Entry 9CZ1 (electron microscopy, 3.50 A resolution); this record covers chains XB and XC of the 24 polymer chains in the assembly.

[Chain XB]
Molecule: Modulator of FtsH protease HflC
Source organism: Escherichia coli
UniProtKB: A0A376L393 (A0A376L393_ECOLX); residues 1-334 here correspond to UniProt positions 21-354 (UniProt number = residue number + 20)
Amino-acid sequence (334 residues; each row starts with the number of its first residue):
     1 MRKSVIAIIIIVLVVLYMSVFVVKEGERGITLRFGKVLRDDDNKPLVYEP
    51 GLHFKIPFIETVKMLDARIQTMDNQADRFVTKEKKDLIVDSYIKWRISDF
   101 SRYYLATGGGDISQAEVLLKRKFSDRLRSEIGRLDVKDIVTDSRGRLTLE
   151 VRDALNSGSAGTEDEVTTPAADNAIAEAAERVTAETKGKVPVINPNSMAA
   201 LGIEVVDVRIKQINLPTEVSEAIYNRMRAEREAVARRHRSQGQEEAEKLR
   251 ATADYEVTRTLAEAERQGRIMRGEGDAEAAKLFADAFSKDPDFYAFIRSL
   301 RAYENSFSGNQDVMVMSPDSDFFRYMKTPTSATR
Disordered / not traced: 1-216, 330-334

[Chain XC]
Molecule: Modulator of FtsH protease HflK
Source organism: Escherichia coli
UniProtKB: C3SG32 (C3SG32_ECOLX); numbering as in UniProt (aligned over 1-419)
Amino-acid sequence (419 residues; row label = number of the first residue in the row):
     1 MAWNQPGNNGQDRDPWGSSKPGGNSEGNGNKGGRDQGPPDLDDIFRKLSK
    51 KLGGLGGGKGTGSGGGSSSQGPRPQLGGRVVTIAAAAIVIIWAASGFYTI
   101 KEAERGVVTRFGKFSHLVEPGLNWKPTFIDEVKPVNVEAVRELAASGVML
   151 TSDENVVRVEMNVQYRVTNPEKYLYSVTSPDDSLRQATDSALRGVIGKYT
   201 MDRILTEGRTVIRSDTQRELEETIRPYDMGITLLDVNFQAARPPEEVKAA
   251 FDDAIAARENEQQYIREAEAYTNEVQPRANGQAQRILEEARAYKAQTILE
   301 AQGEVARFAKLLPEYKAAPEITRERLYIETMEKVLGNTRKVLVNDKGGNL
   351 MVLPLDQMLKGGNAPAAKSDNGASNLLRLPPASSSTTSGASNTSSTSQGD
   401 IMDQRRANAQRNDYQRQGE
Disordered / not traced: 1-245, 356-419

[Interface between chain XB and chain XC]
Residue-residue contacts (71):
  Glu-218(XB) / Asp-252(XC)
  Ala-222(XB) / Glu-259(XC)
  Ile-223(XB) / Glu-259(XC)
  Arg-226(XB) / Glu-259(XC)  salt bridge
  Ala-229(XB) / Gln-263(XC)
  Ala-233(XB) / Ala-270(XC)  hydrophobic
  Arg-236(XB) / Glu-267(XC)  salt bridge
  Ser-240(XB) / Glu-274(XC)  hydrogen bond (side chain-backbone)
  Ser-240(XB) / Pro-277(XC)
  Glu-244(XB) / Pro-277(XC)
  Glu-244(XB) / Asn-280(XC)  hydrogen bond
  Glu-244(XB) / Gly-281(XC)
  Glu-247(XB) / Gly-281(XC)
  Glu-247(XB) / Arg-285(XC)  salt bridge
  Lys-248(XB) / Gln-284(XC)
  Arg-250(XB) / Arg-285(XC)
  Ala-251(XB) / Arg-285(XC)
  Ala-251(XB) / Glu-288(XC)
  Thr-252(XB) / Glu-288(XC)
  Asp-254(XB) / Arg-285(XC)  salt bridge
  Tyr-255(XB) / Glu-288(XC)
  Tyr-255(XB) / Arg-291(XC)
  Tyr-255(XB) / Ala-292(XC)
  Thr-258(XB) / Ala-292(XC)
  Thr-258(XB) / Gln-296(XC)
  Ala-262(XB) / Leu-299(XC)  hydrophobic
  Glu-263(XB) / Leu-299(XC)
  Glu-265(XB) / Glu-300(XC)
  Arg-266(XB) / Leu-299(XC)
  Arg-266(XB) / Gln-302(XC)
  Arg-266(XB) / Gly-303(XC)
  Arg-269(XB) / Glu-300(XC)  salt bridge
  Arg-269(XB) / Gly-303(XC)
  Arg-269(XB) / Glu-304(XC)  salt bridge
  Arg-269(XB) / Arg-307(XC)
  Ile-270(XB) / Ala-306(XC)  hydrophobic
  Gly-273(XB) / Arg-307(XC)
  Glu-274(XB) / Lys-310(XC)  salt bridge
  Asp-276(XB) / Arg-307(XC)  salt bridge
  Ala-277(XB) / Glu-314(XC)
  Ala-280(XB) / Glu-314(XC)
  Ala-280(XB) / Arg-325(XC)
  Lys-281(XB) / Glu-314(XC)  hydrogen bond (backbone-side chain)
  Phe-283(XB) / Arg-325(XC)
  Ala-284(XB) / Ala-318(XC)  hydrophobic
  Ala-284(XB) / Ile-321(XC)  hydrophobic
  Phe-287(XB) / Ile-321(XC)
  Pro-291(XB) / Ile-321(XC)  hydrophobic
  Tyr-294(XB) / Arg-325(XC)
  Arg-298(XB) / Ile-328(XC)
  Arg-298(XB) / Glu-329(XC)
  Arg-298(XB) / Glu-332(XC)  salt bridge
  Ala-302(XB) / Ile-328(XC)  hydrophobic
  Ala-302(XB) / Glu-332(XC)
  Asn-305(XB) / Glu-332(XC)  hydrogen bond
  Ser-306(XB) / Glu-332(XC)
  Ser-306(XB) / Leu-335(XC)
  Ser-306(XB) / Gly-336(XC)
  Ser-306(XB) / Lys-340(XC)  hydrogen bond (backbone-side chain)
  Phe-307(XB) / Lys-340(XC)
  Phe-307(XB) / Leu-342(XC)  hydrophobic
  Gln-311(XB) / Arg-339(XC)
  Asp-312(XB) / Arg-339(XC)
  Asp-312(XB) / Lys-340(XC)  salt bridge
  Val-313(XB) / Lys-340(XC)  hydrogen bond (backbone-backbone)
  Val-313(XB) / Val-341(XC)
  Met-314(XB) / Val-341(XC)
  Met-314(XB) / Leu-342(XC)  hydrophobic
  Val-315(XB) / Val-341(XC)
  Val-315(XB) / Leu-342(XC)  hydrogen bond (backbone-backbone)
  Val-315(XB) / Val-343(XC)  hydrophobic
Other interface residues (no listed pair), chain XB (51 interface residues in all): Val-219, Glu-230, Arg-237, Gln-241, Arg-259, Ser-288, Ala-295
Other interface residues (no listed pair), chain XC (45 interface residues in all): Ile-255, Asn-260, Arg-266, Asn-273, Arg-278, Leu-311, Glu-324, Thr-338

[In short]
51 residues of chain XB and 45 residues of chain XC are in contact; the contacts include 7 hydrogen bonds and
10 salt bridges. Among the polar pairs are Arg-226(XB)/Glu-259(XC), Arg-236(XB)/Glu-267(XC) and
Glu-247(XB)/Arg-285(XC).
Here chain XB is Modulator of FtsH protease HflC and chain XC is Modulator of FtsH protease HflK, both from
Escherichia coli. Entry 9CZ1 (Cryo-EM structure of a 'hat' portion of FtsH.HflK.HflC complex) was determined
by electron microscopy.
